PDB entry 6LXN | X-ray diffraction, 2.93 A resolution | chains D and A of the 4 polymer chains in the assembly

[Chain D]
Molecule: 27-nt DNA strand
Sequence (27 nucleotides; numbered 1 to 27; the number before each row is that of its first residue):
     1 AAAATATGTA ACCAAAAGTA AAATTTC

[Chain A]
Name: Transcriptional regulatory protein OmpR
From: Escherichia coli
UniProtKB: A0A376JR14 (A0A376JR14_ECOLX); residues 2-105 here correspond to UniProt positions 126-229 (UniProt number = residue number + 124)
Amino-acid sequence (113 residues; numbered 1 to 113; the number before each row is that of its first residue):
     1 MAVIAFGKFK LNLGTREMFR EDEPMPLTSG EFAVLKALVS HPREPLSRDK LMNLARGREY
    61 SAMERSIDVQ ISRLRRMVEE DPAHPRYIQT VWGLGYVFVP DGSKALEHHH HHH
Disordered / not traced: 1, 112-113
Differences from the reference sequence: initiating methionine (1); expression tag (106-113)

[How chain D and chain A interact]
Pairs across the interface - 22 pairs, chain D then chain A:
  DA6(D) - Trp92(A)  sugar contact
  DA6(D) - Gly93(A)  hydrogen bond to the phosphate
  DT7(D) - Arg48(A)  salt bridge to the phosphate
  DT7(D) - Arg65(A)  base contact
  DT7(D) - Asp68(A)  sugar contact
  DT7(D) - Thr90(A)  phosphate contact
  DT7(D) - Val91(A)  phosphate contact
  DT7(D) - Trp92(A)  phosphate contact
  DT7(D) - Gly93(A)  hydrogen bond to the phosphate
  DT7(D) - Leu94(A)  phosphate contact
  DG8(D) - Arg65(A)  hydrogen bond to the base
  DG8(D) - Asp68(A)  phosphate contact
  DG8(D) - Arg75(A)  salt bridge to the phosphate
  DG8(D) - Thr90(A)  hydrogen bond to the phosphate
  DG8(D) - Tyr96(A)  hydrogen bond to the phosphate
  DT9(D) - Arg65(A)  base contact
  DT9(D) - Asp68(A)  base contact
  DT9(D) - Val69(A)  base contact
  DT9(D) - Ser72(A)  hydrogen bond to the phosphate
  DT9(D) - Pro82(A)  phosphate contact
  DA10(D) - Arg76(A)  salt bridge to the phosphate
  DA11(D) - Arg73(A)  base contact
Also at the interface, not in a pair above, chain A (17 interface residues in all): Ala83, Gly95

[In short]
Chain D and chain A form an interface of 6 and 17 residues respectively, with 6 hydrogen bonds and 3 salt
bridges. Polar pairs include DG8(D)-Arg65(A), DA6(D)-Gly93(A) and DT7(D)-Gly93(A).
Here chain D is a 27-nt DNA strand and chain A is Transcriptional regulatory protein OmpR (Escherichia coli).
Entry 6LXN (Crystal structure of C-terminal DNA-binding domain of Escherichia coli OmpR in complex with
F1-DNA) was determined by X-ray diffraction together with 6LXL and 6LXM from the same study.
